PDB entry 9EEG | X-ray diffraction, 1.70 A resolution | chains A and B

[Chain A]
Protein: Protease
Organism: Human immunodeficiency virus 1
Notes: EC 3.4.23.16
Reference sequence: Q5RZ08 (Q5RZ08_9HIV1); residues 1-99 here = UniProt positions 1-99
Chain sequence (99 residues; row label = number of the first residue in the row):
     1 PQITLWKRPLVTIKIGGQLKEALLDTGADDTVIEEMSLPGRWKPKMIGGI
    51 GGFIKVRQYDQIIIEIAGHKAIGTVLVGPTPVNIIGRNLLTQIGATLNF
Construct notes: engineered mutation K7 (Gln in Q5RZ08), I33 (Leu in Q5RZ08), I63 (Leu in Q5RZ08), A67 (Cys in Q5RZ08), A95 (Cys in Q5RZ08)
Small-molecule neighbours: A1BHV ((3S,3aS,4R,7R,8aS)-3-methylhexahydro-1H,3H-3a,7-epoxycyclohepta[c]furan-4-yl {(2S,3R)-3-hydroxy-4-[(4-methoxybenzene-1-sulfonyl)(2-methylpropyl)amino]-1-phenylbutan-2-yl}carbamate): L23, D25, G27, A28, D29, D30, V32, I47, G48, G49, I50, V82, I84

[Chain B]
Protein: Protease
Organism: Human immunodeficiency virus 1
Notes: EC 3.4.23.16
Reference sequence: Q5RZ08 (Q5RZ08_9HIV1); residues 101-199 here correspond to UniProt positions 1-99 (UniProt number = residue number - 100)
Chain sequence (99 residues; each row starts with the number of its first residue):
   101 PQITLWKRPLVTIKIGGQLKEALLDTGADDTVIEEMSLPGRWKPKMIGGI
   151 GGFIKVRQYDQIIIEIAGHKAIGTVLVGPTPVNIIGRNLLTQIGATLNF
Construct notes: engineered mutation K107 (Gln7 in Q5RZ08), I133 (Leu33 in Q5RZ08), I163 (Leu63 in Q5RZ08), A167 (Cys67 in Q5RZ08), A195 (Cys95 in Q5RZ08)
Small-molecule neighbours: A1BHV ((3S,3aS,4R,7R,8aS)-3-methylhexahydro-1H,3H-3a,7-epoxycyclohepta[c]furan-4-yl {(2S,3R)-3-hydroxy-4-[(4-methoxybenzene-1-sulfonyl)(2-methylpropyl)amino]-1-phenylbutan-2-yl}carbamate): R108, L123, D125, G127, A128, D129, D130, V132, I147, G148, G149, I150, P181, V182, I184

[How chain A and chain B interact]
Pairs across the interface (91):
  P1(A) - L197(B)
  P1(A) - N198(B)
  P1(A) - F199(B)  hydrogen bond (backbone-backbone)
  Q2(A) - T196(B)
  Q2(A) - L197(B)
  Q2(A) - N198(B)
  I3(A) - T196(B)
  I3(A) - L197(B)  hydrogen bond (backbone-backbone)
  I3(A) - F199(B)  hydrophobic
  T4(A) - T196(B)
  L5(A) - T126(B)
  L5(A) - R187(B)  hydrogen bond (backbone-side chain)
  L5(A) - L190(B)  hydrophobic
  L5(A) - T191(B)
  L5(A) - A195(B)
  W6(A) - R187(B)  hydrogen bond (backbone-side chain)
  W6(A) - T191(B)
  W6(A) - Q192(B)
  K7(A) - R187(B)
  R8(A) - D129(B)  salt bridge
  R8(A) - R187(B)
  P9(A) - T126(B)
  P9(A) - R187(B)
  L23(A) - G127(B)
  L24(A) - T126(B)  hydrogen bond (backbone-side chain)
  L24(A) - L197(B)  hydrophobic
  L24(A) - F199(B)  hydrophobic
  D25(A) - D125(B)
  D25(A) - T126(B)
  D25(A) - G127(B)  hydrogen bond (side chain-backbone)
  T26(A) - L105(B)
  T26(A) - P109(B)
  T26(A) - L124(B)  hydrogen bond (side chain-backbone)
  T26(A) - D125(B)
  T26(A) - T126(B)  hydrogen bond (backbone-side chain)
  T26(A) - L197(B)
  G27(A) - L123(B)
  G27(A) - D125(B)  hydrogen bond (backbone-side chain)
  D29(A) - R108(B)  salt bridge
  I50(A) - G149(B)
  I50(A) - I150(B)
  I50(A) - G151(B)  hydrogen bond (backbone-backbone)
  I50(A) - G152(B)
  I50(A) - I154(B)
  I50(A) - T180(B)
  G51(A) - I150(B)  hydrogen bond (backbone-backbone)
  G51(A) - G151(B)
  G51(A) - G152(B)
  G51(A) - I154(B)
  G52(A) - I150(B)
  G52(A) - G151(B)
  I54(A) - I150(B)  hydrophobic
  I54(A) - G151(B)
  H69(A) - F199(B)
  T80(A) - I150(B)
  R87(A) - L105(B)  hydrogen bond (side chain-backbone)
  R87(A) - W106(B)  hydrogen bond (side chain-backbone)
  R87(A) - K107(B)
  R87(A) - R108(B)
  R87(A) - P109(B)
  L90(A) - L105(B)  hydrophobic
  T91(A) - L105(B)
  T91(A) - W106(B)
  I93(A) - F199(B)
  G94(A) - N198(B)
  A95(A) - L105(B)
  A95(A) - N198(B)
  A95(A) - F199(B)  hydrophobic
  T96(A) - Q102(B)
  T96(A) - I103(B)
  T96(A) - T196(B)
  T96(A) - L197(B)
  T96(A) - N198(B)  hydrogen bond (backbone-backbone)
  L97(A) - P101(B)
  L97(A) - Q102(B)
  L97(A) - I103(B)  hydrogen bond (backbone-backbone)
  L97(A) - L124(B)  hydrophobic
  L97(A) - T126(B)
  L97(A) - T196(B)
  N98(A) - P101(B)
  N98(A) - Q102(B)  hydrogen bond
  N98(A) - G194(B)
  N98(A) - A195(B)
  N98(A) - T196(B)  hydrogen bond (backbone-backbone)
  N98(A) - N198(B)  hydrogen bond
  F99(A) - P101(B)  hydrogen bond (backbone-backbone)
  F99(A) - I103(B)  hydrophobic
  F99(A) - L124(B)  hydrophobic
  F99(A) - H169(B)
  F99(A) - I193(B)
  F99(A) - A195(B)  hydrophobic
Also at the interface, not in a pair above, chain A (37 interface residues in all): V32, I47, G49, A67, P79, P81
Also at the interface, not in a pair above, chain B (39 interface residues in all): T104, V132, I147, G148, F153, A167, P181

[Overview]
The interface between chain A and chain B involves 37 residues on one side and 39 on the other; the contacts
include 19 hydrogen bonds and 2 salt bridges. Among the polar pairs are R8(A)-D129(B), D29(A)-R108(B) and
L5(A)-R187(B).
Both chains are Protease (Human immunodeficiency virus 1). Entry 9EEG (Room-temperature X-ray structure of
HIV-1 protease in complex with GRL-11124A inhibitor) was determined by X-ray diffraction together with 9EEE
from the same study.
